Entry 6VJM (electron microscopy, 3.97 A resolution); this record covers chains A and B.

Chain A:
Name: Gamma-aminobutyric acid type B receptor subunit 1
From: Homo sapiens
UniProtKB: Q9UBS5 (GABR1_HUMAN); residue numbers follow UniProt; this construct covers 165-919
Sequence (762 residues; row label = number of the first residue in the row):
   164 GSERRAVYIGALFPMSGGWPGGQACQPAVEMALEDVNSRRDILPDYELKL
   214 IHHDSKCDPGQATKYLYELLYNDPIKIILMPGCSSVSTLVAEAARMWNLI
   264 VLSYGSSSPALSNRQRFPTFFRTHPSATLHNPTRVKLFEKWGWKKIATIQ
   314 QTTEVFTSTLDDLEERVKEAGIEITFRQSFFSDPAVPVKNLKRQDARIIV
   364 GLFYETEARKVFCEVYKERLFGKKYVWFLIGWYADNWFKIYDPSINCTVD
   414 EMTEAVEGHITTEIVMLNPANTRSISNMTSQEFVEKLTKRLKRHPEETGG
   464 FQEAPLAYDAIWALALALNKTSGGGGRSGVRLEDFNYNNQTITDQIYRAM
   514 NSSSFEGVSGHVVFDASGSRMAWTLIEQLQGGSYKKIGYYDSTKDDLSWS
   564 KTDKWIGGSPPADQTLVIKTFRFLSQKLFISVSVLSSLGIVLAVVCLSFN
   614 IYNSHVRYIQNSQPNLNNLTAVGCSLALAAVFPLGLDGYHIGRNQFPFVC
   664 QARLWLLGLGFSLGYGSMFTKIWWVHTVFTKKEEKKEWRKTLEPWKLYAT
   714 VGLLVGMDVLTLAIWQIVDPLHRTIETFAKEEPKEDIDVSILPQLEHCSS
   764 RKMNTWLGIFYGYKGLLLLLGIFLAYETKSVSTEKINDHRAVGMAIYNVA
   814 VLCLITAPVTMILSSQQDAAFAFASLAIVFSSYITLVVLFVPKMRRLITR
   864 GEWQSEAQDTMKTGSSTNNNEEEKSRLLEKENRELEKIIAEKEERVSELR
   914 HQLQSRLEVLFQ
Unresolved in the structure: 164, 486-493, 696-701, 863-925
Cystine bridges: C220-C246, C376-C410, C663-C761
Glycans and other covalent adducts: N-acetylglucosamine (NAG) linked to N409, N482, N514; glycan linked to N440
Differences from the reference sequence: expression tag (164, 920-925)

Chain B:
Name: Gamma-aminobutyric acid type B receptor subunit 2
From: Homo sapiens
UniProtKB: O75899 (GABR2_HUMAN); residue numbers follow UniProt; this construct covers 41-819
Sequence (779 residues; row label = number of the first residue in the row):
    41 GWARGAPRPPPSSPPLSIMGLMPLTKEVAKGSIGRGVLPAVELAIEQIRN
    91 ESLLRPYFLDLRLYDTECDNAKGLKAFYDAIKYGPNHLMVFGGVCPSVTS
   141 IIAESLQGWNLVQLSFAATTPVLADKKKYPYFFRTVPSDNAVNPAILKLL
   191 KHYQWKRVGTLTQDVQRFSEVRNDLTGVLYGEDIEISDTESFSNDPCTSV
   241 KKLKGNDVRIILGQFDQNMAAKVFCCAYEENMYGSKYQWIIPGWYEPSWW
   291 EQVHTEANSSRCLRKNLLAAMEGYIGVDFEPLSSKQIKTISGKTPQQYER
   341 EYNNKRSGVGPSKFHGYAYDGIWVIAKTLQRAMETLHASSRHQRIQDFNY
   391 TDHTLGRIILNAMNETNFFGVTGQVVFRNGERMGTIKFTQFQDSREVKVG
   441 EYNAVADTLEIINDTIRFQGSEPPKDKTIILEQLRKISLPLYSILSALTI
   491 LGMIMASAFLFFNIKNRNQKLIKMSSPYMNNLIILGGMLSYASIFLFGLD
   541 GSFVSEKTFETLCTVRTWILTVGYTTAFGAMFAKTWRVHAIFKNVKMKKK
   591 IIKDQKLLVIVGGMLLIDLCILICWQAVDPLRRTVEKYSMEPDPAGRDIS
   641 IRPLLEHCENTHMTIWLGIVYAYKGLLMLFGCFLAWETRNVSIPALNDSK
   691 YIGMSVYNVGIMCIIGAAVSFLTRDQPNVQFCIVALVIIFCSTITLCLVF
   741 VPKLITLRTNPDAATQNRRFQFTQNQKKEDSKTSTSVTSVNQASTSRLEG
   791 LQSENHRLRMKITELDKDLEEVTMQLQDT
Unresolved in the structure: 41-52, 293-299, 380-384, 750-819
Cystine bridges: C108-C135, C237-C266, C265-C302, C553-C648
Glycans and other covalent adducts: N-acetylglucosamine (NAG) linked to N404, N453
UniProt features mapped onto this chain:
  - modified residue: S776 (Phosphoserine), S779 (Phosphoserine), T819 (Phosphothreonine)
  - glycosylation (N-linked (GlcNAc...) asparagine): N90, N298, N389, N404, N453
  - natural variant: A567 (A567T: In NDPLHS), G693 (G693W: In DEE59; uncertain significance), S695 (S695I: In DEE59), I705 (I705N: In DEE59), A707 (A707T: In NDPLHS)
  - mutagenesis: Y118 (Y118A: Impairs interaction with GABBR1. Decreases signaling via G-proteins)

Chain A / chain B interface:
Pairs across the interface (34):
  D221(A) with E144(B)
  G223(A) with E144(B)
  T226(A) with Y118(B), hydrogen bond (backbone-side chain); S145(B)
  K227(A) with W149(B)
  L229(A) with Y118(B)
  Y230(A) with Y118(B), hydrophobic; I121(B); K122(B); W149(B), hydrophobic
  Y234(A) with Y118(B), hydrophobic; D119(B), hydrogen bond; K122(B), hydrogen bond (backbone-side chain)
  E255(A) with N110(B); A111(B)
  A256(A) with A111(B), hydrophobic; L114(B), hydrophobic
  R258(A) with D109(B), salt bridge; A111(B)
  M259(A) with A111(B); K112(B); K115(B)
  W260(A) with K115(B); Y118(B), hydrophobic
  H689(A) with K583(B); E677(B), salt bridge
  F692(A) with K583(B)
  L783(A) with F673(B), hydrophobic
  F786(A) with F670(B), hydrophobic; F673(B), hydrophobic
  L787(A) with F673(B), hydrophobic
  E790(A) with H579(B), salt bridge; K583(B), salt bridge; E677(B)
Also at the interface, not in a pair above, chain A (20 interface residues in all): P222, L233

Overview:
20 residues of chain A face 18 of chain B across their interface, with 3 hydrogen bonds and 4 salt bridges.
Polar contacts include R258(A)-D109(B), H689(A)-E677(B) and E790(A)-H579(B). Covalently linked
N-acetylglucosamine: at N409(A), N482(A) and N514(A). Covalently linked N-acetylglucosamine: at N404(B) and
N453(B).
Here chain A is Gamma-aminobutyric acid type B receptor subunit 1 and chain B is Gamma-aminobutyric acid type
B receptor subunit 2, both from Homo sapiens. Entry 6VJM (Human metabotropic GABA(B) receptor in its apo
state) was determined by electron microscopy together with 6UO8, 6UO9 and 6UOA from the same study.
